Entry 8CZZ (electron microscopy, 3.14 A resolution); this record covers chains G and H of the 18 polymer chains in the assembly.

== Chain G ==
Molecule: Heavy chain of 8ANC195 Fab
From: Homo sapiens
Notes: antibody fragment or engineered binder
Chain sequence (238 residues; numbered 1 to 219 plus 20 insertion-coded residues; 1 number in that range is skipped by the numbering (no residue carries it; nothing is unmodelled there); the number before each row is that of its first residue; a row labelled like 77A-77D holds insertion residues (77A, then the next letters in order)):
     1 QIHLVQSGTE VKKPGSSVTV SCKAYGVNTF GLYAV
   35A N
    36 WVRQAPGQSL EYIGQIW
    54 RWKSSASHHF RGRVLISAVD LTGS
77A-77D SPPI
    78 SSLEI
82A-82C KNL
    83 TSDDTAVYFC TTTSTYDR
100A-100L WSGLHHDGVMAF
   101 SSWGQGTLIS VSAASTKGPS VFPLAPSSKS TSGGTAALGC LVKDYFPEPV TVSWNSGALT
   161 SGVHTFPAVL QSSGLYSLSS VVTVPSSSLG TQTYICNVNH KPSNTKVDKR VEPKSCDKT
Not modelled in the structure: 112-219
Disulfides: Cys-22/Cys-92
Covalently attached groups: N-acetylglucosamine (NAG) linked to Asn-82B

== Chain H ==
Molecule: Light chain of 8ANC195 Fab
From: Homo sapiens
Notes: antibody fragment or engineered binder
Chain sequence (215 residues; each row starts with the number of its first residue):
     1 DIQMTQSPST LSASTGDTVR ISCRASQSIT
   30A G
    31 NWVAWYQQRP GKAPRLLIYR GAALLGGVPS RFRGSAAGTD FTLTIGNLQA EDFGTFYCQQ
    91 YDTYPGTFGQ GTKVEVKRTV AAPSVFIFPP SDEQLKSGTA SVVCLLNNFY PREAKVQWKV
   151 DNALQSGNSQ ESVTEQDSKD STYSLSSTLT LSKADYEKHK VYACEVTHQG LSSPVTKSFN
   211 RGEC
Not modelled in the structure: 108-214
Disulfides: Cys-23/Cys-88

== How chain G and chain H interact ==
Residue-residue contacts (31; chain G residue first):
  Gln-39(G) with Gln-38(H); Tyr-87(H)
  Ser-44(G) with Gly-99(H); Gln-100(H)
  Leu-45(G) with Pro-44(H), hydrophobic; Tyr-87(H), hydrophobic; Phe-98(H)
  Ala-59(G) with Tyr-94(H), hydrogen bond (backbone-side chain)
  Ser-60(G) with Tyr-94(H)
  Phe-91(G) with Ala-43(H), hydrophobic
  Ser-100B(G) with Tyr-49(H)
  Gly-100C(G) with Trp-32(H); Tyr-91(H), hydrogen bond (backbone-side chain)
  Leu-100D(G) with Tyr-49(H), hydrophobic; Tyr-91(H)
  His-100F(G) with Trp-32(H); Tyr-91(H); Asp-92(H), hydrogen bond (side chain-backbone)
  Val-100I(G) with Tyr-91(H)
  Met-100J(G) with Tyr-91(H)
  Ala-100K(G) with Leu-46(H), hydrophobic; Gln-89(H); Tyr-91(H), hydrophobic
  Phe-100L(G) with Tyr-36(H); Leu-46(H); Gln-89(H); Phe-98(H), hydrophobic
  Trp-103(G) with Tyr-36(H); Pro-44(H); Phe-98(H), hydrophobic
  Gly-104(G) with Ala-43(H)
Interface residues without a listed pair, chain G (19 interface residues in all): Tyr-47, His-61, Ser-101
Interface residues without a listed pair, chain H (20 interface residues in all): Ala-34, Arg-50, Thr-93, Pro-95, Gly-96

== Summary ==
19 residues of chain G and 20 residues of chain H are in contact; the contacts include 3 hydrogen bonds. Among
the polar pairs are Ala-59(G)/Tyr-94(H), Gly-100C(G)/Tyr-91(H) and His-100F(G)/Asp-92(H). N-acetylglucosamine
is covalently linked to Asn-82B(G).
Here chain G is Heavy chain of 8ANC195 Fab and chain H is Light chain of 8ANC195 Fab, both from Homo sapiens.
Entry 8CZZ (Cryo-EM structure of T/F100 SOSIP.664 HIV-1 Env trimer with LMHS mutations in complex with
Temsavir, 8ANC195 ...) was determined by electron microscopy together with 8G6U and 8DOK from the same study.
